PDB entry 8OP0 | X-ray diffraction, 1.54 A resolution | chains A and B

[Chain A]
Protein: VHH Z70 mutant 20
From: Lama glama
Notes: antibody fragment or engineered binder
Chain sequence (129 residues; row label = number of the first residue in the row; numbers below 1 keep their minus sign (Gly-1 is residue -1)):
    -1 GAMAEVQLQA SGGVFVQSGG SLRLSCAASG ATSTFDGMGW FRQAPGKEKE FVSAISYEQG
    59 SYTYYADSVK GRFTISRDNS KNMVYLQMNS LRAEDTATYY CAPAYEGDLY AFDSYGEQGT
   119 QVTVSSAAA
Unresolved in the structure: -1 to 7, 112-114, 125-127
Cystine bridges: Cys24-Cys99
What the authors report for this chain:
  - contacts within the chain: Lys47-Glu115 (salt bridge)
  - conformationally variable residues (order/disorder transition): Glu115
  - mutagenesis - T96S: increased binding to Tau PHF6 peptide (chain B)
  - mutagenesis - R90G/P101S/G114E, T96S: decreased stability

[Chain B]
Protein: Tau PHF6 peptide
Chain sequence (14 residues; numbered 301 to 314; the number before each row is that of its first residue):
   301 PGGGSVQIVY KPKK
Unresolved in the structure: 301-303, 314

[Interface between chain A and chain B]
Residue-residue contacts (24; chain A residue first):
  Phe39(A) with Val309(B), hydrophobic
  Lys47(A) with Gln307(B)
  Glu48(A) with Val309(B)
  Phe49(A) with Val309(B); Tyr310(B); Lys311(B); Pro312(B)
  Tyr62(A) with Lys311(B), hydrogen bond
  Tyr63(A) with Pro312(B)
  Glu104(A) with Lys311(B), hydrogen bond (backbone-side chain)
  Gly105(A) with Lys311(B)
  Asp106(A) with Val309(B); Tyr310(B); Lys311(B), hydrogen bond (side chain-backbone)
  Leu107(A) with Gln307(B); Ile308(B); Val309(B), hydrogen bond (backbone-backbone)
  Tyr108(A) with Val306(B), hydrophobic; Gln307(B); Ile308(B), hydrophobic
  Ala109(A) with Val306(B); Gln307(B), hydrogen bond (backbone-backbone)
  Phe110(A) with Ser305(B); Val306(B), hydrophobic
Also at the interface, not in a pair above, chain A (14 interface residues in all): Ala64

[Summary]
14 residues of chain A and 8 residues of chain B are in contact; the contacts include 5 hydrogen bonds. Among
the polar pairs are Tyr62(A)-Lys311(B), Glu104(A)-Lys311(B) and Asp106(A)-Lys311(B). The paper reports that
R90G/P101S/G114E and T96S of chain A reduce stability; conformational variability at Glu115(A).
Here chain A is VHH Z70 mutant 20 (Lama glama) and chain B is Tau PHF6 peptide. Entry 8OP0 (VHH Z70 mutant 20
in interaction with PHF6 Tau peptide) was determined by X-ray diffraction (same publication as 8PII and 8OPI).
